1XMG - chains A and D of the 6 polymer chains in the assembly; structure by X-ray diffraction, 2.10 A resolution.

Chain A:
Protein: Methane monooxygenase component A alpha chain
From: Methylococcus capsulatus
Notes: EC 1.14.13.25; fragment: alpha subunit
UniProt: P22869 (MEMA_METCA); residue numbers follow UniProt; this construct covers 1-527
Amino-acid sequence (527 residues; each row starts with the number of its first residue):
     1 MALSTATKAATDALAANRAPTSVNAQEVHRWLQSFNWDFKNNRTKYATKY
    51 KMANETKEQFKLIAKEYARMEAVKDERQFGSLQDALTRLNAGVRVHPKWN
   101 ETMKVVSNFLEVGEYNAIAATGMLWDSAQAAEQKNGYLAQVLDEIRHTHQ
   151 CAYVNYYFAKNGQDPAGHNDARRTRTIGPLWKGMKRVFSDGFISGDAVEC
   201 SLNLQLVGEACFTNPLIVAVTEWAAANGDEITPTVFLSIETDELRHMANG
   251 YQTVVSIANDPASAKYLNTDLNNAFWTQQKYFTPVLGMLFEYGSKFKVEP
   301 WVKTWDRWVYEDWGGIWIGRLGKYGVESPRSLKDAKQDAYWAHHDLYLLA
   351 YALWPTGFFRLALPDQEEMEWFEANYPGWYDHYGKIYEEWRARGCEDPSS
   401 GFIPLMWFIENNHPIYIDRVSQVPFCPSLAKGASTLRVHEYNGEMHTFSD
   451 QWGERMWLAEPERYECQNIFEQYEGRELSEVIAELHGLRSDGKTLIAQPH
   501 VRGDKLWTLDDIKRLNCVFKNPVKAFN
Not modelled in the structure: 1-17
Swiss-Prot annotation at these positions:
  - active site: Cys151
  - binding site (Fe cation): Glu114, Glu144, His147, Glu209, Glu243, His246
Metal / ion sites: Ca2+ near Asn527 (its only coordinating residue here)

Chain D:
Protein: Methane monooxygenase component A beta chain
From: Methylococcus capsulatus
Notes: EC 1.14.13.25; fragment: beta subunit
UniProt: P18798 (MEMB_METCA); residues 2-389 here correspond to UniProt positions 1-388 (UniProt number = residue number - 1)
Amino-acid sequence (388 residues; each row starts with the number of its first residue):
     2 SMLGERRRGLTDPEMAEVILKALPEAPLDGNNKMGYFVTPRWKRLTEYEA
    52 LTVYAQPNADWIAGGLDWGDWTQKFHGGRPSWGNETTELRTVDWFKHRDP
   102 LRRWHAPYVKDKAEEWRYTDRFLQGYSADGQIRAMNPTWRDEFINRYWGA
   152 FLFNEYGLFNAHSQGAREALSDVTRVSLAFWGFDKIDIAQMIQLERGFLA
   202 KIVPGFDESTAVPKAEWTNGEVYKSARLAVEGLWQEVFDWNESAFSVHAV
   252 YDALFGQFVRREFFQRLAPRFGDNLTPFFINQAQTYFQIAKQGVQDLYYN
   302 CLGDDPEFSDYNRTVMRNWTGKWLEPTIAALRDFMGLFAKLPAGTTDKEE
   352 ITASLYRVVDDWIEDYASRIDFKADRDQIVKAVLAGLK
Construct notes: conflict Glu18 (Ala17 in P18798), Arg370 (Ala369 in P18798)

Chain A / chain D interface:
Pairs across the interface (10; chain A residue first):
  Arg18(A) with Asp362(D), salt bridge; Asp366(D), salt bridge
  Glu76(A) with Lys111(D), salt bridge
  Arg88(A) with Arg9(D)
  Leu89(A) with Arg9(D)
  Asn90(A) with Met3(D); Leu4(D)
  Val93(A) with Met3(D), hydrophobic; Leu4(D), hydrophobic
  Arg94(A) with Thr12(D), hydrogen bond (side chain-backbone)
Other interface residues (no listed pair), chain A (9 interface residues in all): Pro20, Gln163
Other interface residues (no listed pair), chain D (13 interface residues in all): Leu11, Asp13, Pro14, Lys292, Gln293, Glu365

In short:
9 residues of chain A face 13 of chain D across their interface, with 1 hydrogen bond and 3 salt bridges.
Polar contacts include Arg18(A)-Asp362(D), Arg18(A)-Asp366(D) and Glu76(A)-Lys111(D). UniProt lists
active-site residue Cys151(A) and 6 Fe cation-binding residues on chain A.
Chain A is Methane monooxygenase component A alpha chain and chain D is Methane monooxygenase component A beta
chain, both from Methylococcus capsulatus; the structure, Crystal structure of apo methane monooxygenase
hydroxylase from M. capsulatus (Bath), was determined by X-ray diffraction, deposited together with 1XMF and
1XMH.
